3M6S - chains A and D of the 6 polymer chains in the assembly; structure by X-ray diffraction, 2.80 A resolution.

== Chain A ==
Protein: Hemagglutinin
Organism: Influenza A virus
Notes: fragment: Hemagglutinin HA1
UniProtKB: C5MV42 (C5MV42_9INFA); residues 1-327 here correspond to UniProt positions 18-344 (UniProt number = residue number + 17)
Amino-acid sequence (331 residues; each row starts with the number of its first residue; numbers below 1 keep their minus sign (Ala-3 is residue -3)):
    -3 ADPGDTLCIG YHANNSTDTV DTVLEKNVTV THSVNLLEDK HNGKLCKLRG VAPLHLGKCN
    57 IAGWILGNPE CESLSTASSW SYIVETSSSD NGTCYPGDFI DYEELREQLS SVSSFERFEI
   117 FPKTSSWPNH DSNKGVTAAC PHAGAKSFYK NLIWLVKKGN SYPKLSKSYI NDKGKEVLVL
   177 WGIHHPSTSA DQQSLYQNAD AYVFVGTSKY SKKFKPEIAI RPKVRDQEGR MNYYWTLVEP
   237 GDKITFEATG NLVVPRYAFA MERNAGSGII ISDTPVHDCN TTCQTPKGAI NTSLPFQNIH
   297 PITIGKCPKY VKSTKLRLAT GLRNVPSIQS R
Disordered / not traced: -3, 323-327
Sequence notes: expression tag (-3 to 0)
Cystine bridges: Cys42-Cys275, Cys55-Cys67, Cys90-Cys136, Cys279-Cys303
Glycans and other covalent adducts: N-acetylglucosamine (NAG) linked to Asn87
From the paper describing this entry:
  - post-translational modification sites: Asn23, Asn87, Asn276
  - mutagenesis - D222G, D222N: unchanged binding to alpha2-6
  - mutagenesis - D222G, D222N: increased binding to sulfated alpha2-3 sialylglycans

== Chain D ==
Protein: Hemagglutinin
Organism: Influenza A virus
Notes: fragment: Hemagglutinin HA2
UniProtKB: C5MV42 (C5MV42_9INFA); residues 1-178 here correspond to UniProt positions 345-522 (UniProt number = residue number + 344)
Amino-acid sequence (181 residues; numbered 1 to 181; the number before each row is that of its first residue):
     1 GLFGAIAGFI EGGWTGMVDG WYGYHHQNEQ GSGYAADLKS TQNAIDEITN KVNSVIEKMN
    61 TQFTAVGKEF NHLEKRIENL NKKIDDGFLD IWTYNAELLV LLENERTLDY HDSNVKNLYE
   121 KVRSQLKNNA KEIGNGCFEF YHKCDNTCME SVKNGTYDYP KYSEEAKLNR EEIDSGRLVP
   181 R
Disordered / not traced: 1, 173-181
Sequence notes: engineered mutation Ser175 (Gly519 in C5MV42), Gly176 (Val520 in C5MV42), Arg177 (Lys521 in C5MV42); expression tag (179-181)
Cystine bridges: Cys144-Cys148

== Chain A / chain D interface ==
Contacting residue pairs (13; chain A residue first):
  Asp97(A) - Leu73(D)
  Glu99(A) - Arg76(D)
  Glu100(A) - Leu73(D)
  Glu100(A) - Glu74(D)  hydrogen bond (side chain-backbone)
  Glu100(A) - Lys75(D)  hydrogen bond (side chain-backbone)
  Glu100(A) - Arg76(D)  salt bridge
  Glu103(A) - Arg76(D)
  Glu103(A) - Asn79(D)  hydrogen bond
  Gln104(A) - His72(D)  hydrogen bond (side chain-backbone)
  Gln104(A) - Lys75(D)
  Trp231(A) - Leu73(D)  hydrophobic
  Arg259(A) - Lys75(D)
  Lys305(A) - Asp90(D)  salt bridge
Also at the interface, not in a pair above, chain A (9 interface residues in all): Phe292
Also at the interface, not in a pair above, chain D (9 interface residues in all): Ile77, Tyr94

== Overview ==
Chain A and chain D each contribute 9 residues to their interface; the contacts include 4 hydrogen bonds and 2
salt bridges. Among the polar pairs are Glu100(A)-Arg76(D), Lys305(A)-Asp90(D) and Glu100(A)-Glu74(D). The
paper reports that D222G and D222N of chain A increase binding to sulfated alpha2-3 sialylglycans;
modification sites Asn23(A), Asn87(A) and Asn276(A).
Chain A is Hemagglutinin and chain D is Hemagglutinin, both from Influenza A virus; the structure, Crystal
structure of H1N1pdm Hemagglutinin, was determined by X-ray diffraction.
